PDB entry 9D8F | X-ray diffraction, 1.86 A resolution | chain A

# Chain A
Protein: Activin receptor type-1
Organism: Homo sapiens
Notes: EC 2.7.11.30
Reference sequence: Q04771 (ACVR1_HUMAN); residues 193-509 here = UniProt positions 193-509
Sequence (317 residues; row label = number of the first residue in the row):
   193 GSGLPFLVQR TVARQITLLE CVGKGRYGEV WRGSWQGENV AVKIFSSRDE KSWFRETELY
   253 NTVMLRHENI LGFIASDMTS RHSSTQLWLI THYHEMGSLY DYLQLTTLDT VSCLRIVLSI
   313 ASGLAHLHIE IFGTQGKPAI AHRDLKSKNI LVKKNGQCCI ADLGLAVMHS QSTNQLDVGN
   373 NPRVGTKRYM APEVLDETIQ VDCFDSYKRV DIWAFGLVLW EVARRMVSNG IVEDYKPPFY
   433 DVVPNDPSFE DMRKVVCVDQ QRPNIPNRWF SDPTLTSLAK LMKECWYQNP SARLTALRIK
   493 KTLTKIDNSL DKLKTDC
Unresolved in the structure: 500-509
Small-molecule neighbours: A1A3C (N-[3-(dimethylamino)propyl]-1-[(1r,3r)-3-(methylcarbamoyl)cyclobutyl]-2-(3,4,5-trimethoxyphenyl)-1H-1,3-benzimidazole-6-carboxamide): Val214, Gly215, Tyr219, Val222, Ala233, Val234, Lys235, Glu248, Leu263, Leu281, Thr283, Tyr285, His286, Glu287, Met288, Gly289, Ser290, Asp293, Leu297, Lys340, Asn341, Leu343, Ala353, Asp354
UniProt features mapped onto this chain:
  - active site: Asp336 (Proton acceptor)
  - binding site (ATP): Val214 to Val222, Lys235
  - modified residue: Ser501 (Phosphoserine)
  - natural variant: Pro197 to Phe198 (sequence variant, change not given here; In FOP), Arg202 (R202I: In FOP), Arg206 (R206H: In FOP), Gln207 (Q207E: In FOP), Gly328 (G328E: In FOP; G328R: In FOP; G328W: In FOP), Gly356 (G356D: In FOP), Arg375 (R375P: In FOP)
  - mutagenesis: Thr203 (T203V: Almost complete loss of alcaline phosphatase induction; in association with A-325), Gln207 (Q207D: Strong induction of SMAD1 phosphorylation), Gly325 (G325A: Almost complete loss of alcaline phosphatase induction; in association with V-203)

# In short
Chain A binds compound A1A3C. Curated annotation (UniProt) lists active-site residue Asp336, 10 ATP-binding
residues and 3 mutagenesis sites.
Chain A is Activin receptor type-1 (Homo sapiens); the structure, Crystal structure of the ACVR1 (ALK2) Kinase
Domain in complex with inhibitor CDD-2281, was determined by X-ray diffraction (same publication as 9D8E and
9D8Z).
